6UH6 - chains A and D of the 4 polymer chains in the assembly; structure by electron microscopy, 2.98 A resolution.

== Chain A ==
Protein: VP1
Source organism: Enterovirus A71
Reference sequence: D4QGA8 (D4QGA8_9ENTO); residues 1-297 here correspond to UniProt positions 566-862 (UniProt number = residue number + 565)
Chain sequence (297 residues; row label = number of the first residue in the row):
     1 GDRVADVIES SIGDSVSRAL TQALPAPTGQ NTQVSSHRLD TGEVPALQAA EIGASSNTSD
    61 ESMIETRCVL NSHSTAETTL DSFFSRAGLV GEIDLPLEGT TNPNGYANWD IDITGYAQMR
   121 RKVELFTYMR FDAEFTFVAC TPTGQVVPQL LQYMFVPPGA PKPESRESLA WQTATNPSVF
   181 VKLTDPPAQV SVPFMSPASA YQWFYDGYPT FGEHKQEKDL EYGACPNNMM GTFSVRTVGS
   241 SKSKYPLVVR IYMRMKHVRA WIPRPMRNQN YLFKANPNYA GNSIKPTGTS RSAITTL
Residues lining bound ligands: sphingosine (SPH): I111, D112, I113, T114, F131, F135, F137, Y153, F155, V179, V190, V192, M195, Y201, W203, N228, M229, M230, F233, A275

== Chain D ==
Protein: VP4
Source organism: Enterovirus A71
Notes: EC 3.4.22.29, 3.6.1.15, 3.4.22.28, 2.7.7.48
Reference sequence: E9RGA0 (E9RGA0_9ENTO); residue numbers follow UniProt; this construct covers 1-69
Chain sequence (69 residues; row label = number of the first residue in the row):
     1 MGSQVSTQRS GSHENSNSAT EGSTINYTTI NYYKDSYAAT AGKQSLKQDP DKFANPVKDI
    61 FTEMAAPLK
Not modelled in the structure: 1-11

== Chain A / chain D interface ==
Residue-residue contacts (60; chain A residue first):
  L20(A) with V57(D)
  T21(A) with D49(D), hydrogen bond; K52(D)
  Q22(A) with D49(D)
  A23(A) with K47(D); Q48(D); D49(D)
  L24(A) with K47(D); Q48(D), hydrogen bond (backbone-backbone)
  P25(A) with L46(D); K47(D)
  A26(A) with L46(D), hydrogen bond (backbone-backbone); Q48(D)
  P27(A) with L46(D), hydrophobic
  R38(A) with M64(D)
  E43(A) with M64(D)
  V44(A) with M64(D), hydrogen bond (backbone-backbone)
  P45(A) with E63(D)
  A49(A) with P67(D), hydrophobic
  I52(A) with V57(D), hydrophobic; F61(D), hydrophobic; P67(D), hydrophobic
  A54(A) with A54(D); N55(D)
  S55(A) with A54(D), hydrogen bond (backbone-backbone)
  N57(A) with F61(D), hydrogen bond (side chain-backbone); T62(D), hydrogen bond (side chain-backbone); E63(D)
  T58(A) with E63(D)
  S59(A) with E63(D), hydrogen bond (backbone-side chain)
  S62(A) with E63(D), hydrogen bond; M64(D)
  T75(A) with L46(D); Q48(D)
  A76(A) with L46(D), hydrophobic
  T79(A) with Q44(D)
  D81(A) with A41(D); G42(D); Q44(D)
  R130(A) with A19(D), hydrogen bond (side chain-backbone)
  D132(A) with S18(D); A19(D); Y37(D)
  S191(A) with Y37(D); A38(D)
  V192(A) with Y37(D)
  P193(A) with Y37(D)
  K256(A) with Y37(D); A38(D), hydrogen bond (side chain-backbone); A39(D), hydrogen bond (side chain-backbone)
  H257(A) with T20(D); Y27(D); S36(D); A39(D); T40(D), hydrogen bond (side chain-backbone)
  V258(A) with Q44(D)
  R259(A) with A19(D); G22(D); S23(D)
  P263(A) with F53(D)
Other interface residues (no listed pair), chain A (42 interface residues in all): G42, L47, Q48, L80, S85, F131, E134, F194
Other interface residues (no listed pair), chain D (33 interface residues in all): T29, D51, P56, K58, L68

== Overview ==
Chain A and chain D form an interface of 42 and 33 residues respectively; the contacts include 13 hydrogen
bonds. Among the polar pairs are T21(A)-D49(D), N57(A)-F61(D) and N57(A)-T62(D). Bound to chain A:
sphingosine.
Chain A is VP1 and chain D is VP4, both from Enterovirus A71; the structure, EV-A71 strain 11316 complexed
with MADAL compound 22, was determined by electron microscopy together with 6UH1 and 6UH7 from the same study.
